Entry 4MDJ (X-ray diffraction, 1.70 A resolution); this record covers chains A and C of the 3 polymer chains in the assembly.

== Chain A ==
Protein: HLA class II histocompatibility antigen, DR alpha chain
Source organism: Homo sapiens
Notes: fragment: Extracellular Domain
UniProtKB: P01903 (DRA_HUMAN); residues 1-181 here correspond to UniProt positions 26-206 (UniProt number = residue number + 25)
Amino-acid sequence (189 residues; numbered 1 to 189; the number before each row is that of its first residue):
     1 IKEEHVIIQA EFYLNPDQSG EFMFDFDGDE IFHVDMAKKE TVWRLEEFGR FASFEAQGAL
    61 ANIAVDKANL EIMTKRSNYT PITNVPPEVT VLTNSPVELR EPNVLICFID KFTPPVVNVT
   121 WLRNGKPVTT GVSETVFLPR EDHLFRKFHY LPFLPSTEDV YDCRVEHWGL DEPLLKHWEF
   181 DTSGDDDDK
Not modelled in the structure: 1-2, 182-189
Cystine bridges: Cys107-Cys163
Covalent attachments: N-acetylglucosamine (NAG) linked to Asn78, Asn118
Differences from the reference sequence: expression tag (182-189)

== Chain C ==
Protein: Vimentin
UniProtKB: P08670 (VIME_HUMAN); residues 1-13 here correspond to UniProt positions 66-78 (UniProt number = residue number + 65)
Amino-acid sequence (13 residues; numbered 1 to 13; the number before each row is that of its first residue):
     1 SAVRLRSSVP GVR

== Chain A / chain C interface ==
Pairs across the interface - 29 pairs, chain A then chain C:
  Gln9(A) with Leu5(C); Arg6(C), hydrogen bond (side chain-backbone)
  Glu11(A) with Ser8(C), hydrogen bond
  Phe24(A) with Val3(C), hydrophobic; Arg4(C)
  Phe51(A) with Ser1(C)
  Ala52(A) with Ser1(C)
  Ser53(A) with Ser1(C), hydrogen bond (backbone-backbone); Ala2(C); Val3(C), hydrogen bond (backbone-backbone)
  Phe54(A) with Val3(C); Leu5(C), hydrophobic
  Gly58(A) with Leu5(C)
  Ala59(A) with Leu5(C)
  Asn62(A) with Leu5(C); Arg6(C), hydrogen bond (side chain-backbone); Ser7(C); Ser8(C), hydrogen bond
  Val65(A) with Ser8(C); Val9(C); Pro10(C)
  Asp66(A) with Ser8(C)
  Asn69(A) with Val9(C), hydrogen bond (side chain-backbone); Pro10(C); Gly11(C), hydrogen bond (side chain-backbone)
  Glu71(A) with Arg13(C), salt bridge
  Ile72(A) with Gly11(C); Val12(C)
  Arg76(A) with Val12(C), hydrogen bond (side chain-backbone)
Also at the interface, not in a pair above, chain A (19 interface residues in all): Phe22, Phe32, Trp43

== Overview ==
The interface between chain A and chain C involves 19 residues on one side and 13 on the other; the contacts
include 9 hydrogen bonds and 1 salt bridge. Polar contacts include Glu71(A)-Arg13(C), Gln9(A)-Arg6(C) and
Glu11(A)-Ser8(C). N-acetylglucosamine is covalently linked to Asn78(A) and Asn118(A).
Chain A is HLA class II histocompatibility antigen, DR alpha chain (Homo sapiens) and chain C is Vimentin; the
structure, Immune Receptor, was determined by X-ray diffraction (same publication as 4MCY, 4MCZ, 4MD0, 4MD4,
4MD5 and 4MDI).
